PDB entry 1ETB | X-ray diffraction, 1.70 A resolution | chains 1 and 2

[Chain 1 (and 2)]
Protein: Transthyretin
Organism: Homo sapiens
Notes: chain 2 of this document is another copy of the same molecule, construct and numbering; everything in this record applies to it too
UniProt: P02766 (TTHY_HUMAN); residues 1-127 here correspond to UniProt positions 21-147 (UniProt number = residue number + 20)
Chain sequence (127 residues; each row starts with the number of its first residue):
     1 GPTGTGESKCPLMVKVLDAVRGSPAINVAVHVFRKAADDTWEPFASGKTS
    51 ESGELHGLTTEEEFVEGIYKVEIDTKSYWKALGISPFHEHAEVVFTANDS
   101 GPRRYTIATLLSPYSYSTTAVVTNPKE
Disordered / not traced: 1-8, 127 (chain 2: 1-8, 126-127)
Sequence notes: conflict T109 (Ala129 in P02766)
Small-molecule neighbours: 3,5,3',5'-tetraiodo-L-thyronine (T44): M13, K15, L17, E54, T106, A108, T109, L110, V121
Swiss-Prot annotation at these positions:
  - binding site (L-thyroxine): K15, E54, S117
  - modified residue: C10 (Sulfocysteine), E42 (4-carboxyglutamate), S52 (Phosphoserine)
  - glycosylation: N98 (N-linked (GlcNAc...) asparagine)

[Chain 1 / chain 2 interface]
Pairs across the interface (35):
  F87(1) - F95(2)  hydrophobic
  F87(1) - Y105(2)  hydrophobic
  F87(1) - I107(2)  hydrophobic
  F87(1) - A120(2)  hydrophobic
  H88(1) - V93(2)
  H88(1) - V94(2)
  E89(1) - V94(2)  hydrogen bond (backbone-backbone)
  E89(1) - T96(2)  hydrogen bond
  H90(1) - V94(2)
  E92(1) - E92(2)
  E92(1) - Y116(2)  hydrogen bond (backbone-side chain)
  V93(1) - H88(2)
  V94(1) - H88(2)
  V94(1) - E89(2)  hydrogen bond (backbone-backbone)
  V94(1) - H90(2)
  F95(1) - F87(2)  hydrophobic
  T96(1) - E89(2)  hydrogen bond
  Y105(1) - F87(2)  hydrophobic
  I107(1) - F87(2)  hydrophobic
  Y114(1) - T119(2)  hydrogen bond (backbone-side chain)
  Y114(1) - A120(2)  hydrogen bond (backbone-backbone)
  Y114(1) - V122(2)  hydrophobic
  S115(1) - T118(2)  hydrogen bond (side chain-backbone)
  S115(1) - T119(2)  hydrogen bond
  Y116(1) - E92(2)  hydrogen bond (side chain-backbone)
  Y116(1) - S117(2)
  Y116(1) - T118(2)  hydrogen bond (backbone-backbone)
  S117(1) - Y116(2)
  T118(1) - S115(2)  hydrogen bond (backbone-side chain)
  T118(1) - Y116(2)  hydrogen bond (backbone-backbone)
  T119(1) - Y114(2)  hydrogen bond (side chain-backbone)
  T119(1) - S115(2)
  A120(1) - F87(2)  hydrophobic
  A120(1) - Y114(2)  hydrogen bond (backbone-backbone)
  V122(1) - F87(2)  hydrophobic
Interface residues without a listed pair, chain 1 (21 interface residues in all): I68, K76
Interface residues without a listed pair, chain 2 (21 interface residues in all): I68, K76

[Summary]
Chain 1 and chain 2 each contribute 21 residues to their interface, with 15 hydrogen bonds. Among the polar
pairs are E89(1)-T96(2), E92(1)-Y116(2) and Y114(1)-T119(2). Chain 1 binds 3,5,3',5'-tetraiodo-L-thyronine.
Curated annotation (UniProt) lists 3 L-thyroxine-binding residues on chain 1.
Both chains are Transthyretin (Homo sapiens). Entry 1ETB (The X-ray crystal structure refinements of normal
human transthyretin and the amyloidogenic val 30-->met variant to ...) was determined by X-ray diffraction,
deposited together with 1ETA, 1TTA, 1TTB and 1TTC.
